Entry 7ZMB (electron microscopy, 2.75 A resolution); this record covers chains 6 and L of the 43 polymer chains in the assembly.

# Chain 6
Molecule: NADH-ubiquinone oxidoreductase chain 6
From: Chaetomium thermophilum var. thermophilum DSM 1495
Notes: EC 7.1.1.2
Reference sequence: G1DJ96 (G1DJ96_CHATD); residues 1-224 here = UniProt positions 1-224
Amino-acid sequence (224 residues; numbered 1 to 224; the number before each row is that of its first residue):
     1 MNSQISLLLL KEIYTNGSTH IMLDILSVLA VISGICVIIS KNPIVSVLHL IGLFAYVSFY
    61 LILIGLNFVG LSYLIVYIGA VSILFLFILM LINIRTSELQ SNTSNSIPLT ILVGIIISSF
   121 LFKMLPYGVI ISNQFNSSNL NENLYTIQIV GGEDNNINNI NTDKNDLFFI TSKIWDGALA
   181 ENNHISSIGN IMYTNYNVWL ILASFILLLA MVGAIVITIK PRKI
Disordered / not traced: 1-2, 134-163, 223-224
Small-molecule neighbours: 1,2-Distearoyl-sn-glycerophosphoethanolamine (3PE): Ser18, Phe59, Ile62, Leu63, Asn67, Leu71
What the authors report for this chain:
  - conformationally variable residues (helix shift, side-chain flip): Val81, Phe85

# Chain L
Molecule: NADH-ubiquinone oxidoreductase chain 4L
From: Chaetomium thermophilum var. thermophilum DSM 1495
Notes: EC 7.1.1.2
Reference sequence: G1DJA2 (G1DJA2_CHATD); residues 1-89 here = UniProt positions 1-89
Amino-acid sequence (89 residues; row label = number of the first residue in the row):
     1 MNITLILFLI GILGFVLNRK NIILMLISIE IMLLSITFLI LLSSLNMDDI IGQTYAIYII
    61 VVAGAESAIG LGILVAFYRL RGSIAIEYK
Disordered / not traced: 1
What the authors report for this chain:
  - conformationally variable residues (side-chain flip): Glu30, Glu66

# Chain 6 / chain L interface
Residue-residue contacts - 92 pairs, chain 6 then chain L:
  Ser27(6) - Ile3(L)
  Ala30(6) - Ile3(L)  hydrophobic
  Ala30(6) - Leu7(L)
  Val31(6) - Ile6(L)  hydrophobic
  Val31(6) - Ile10(L)
  Gly34(6) - Ile10(L)
  Ile35(6) - Ile10(L)  hydrophobic
  Val37(6) - Leu24(L)
  Val37(6) - Ile27(L)  hydrophobic
  Ile38(6) - Ile10(L)  hydrophobic
  Ile38(6) - Gly14(L)
  Ile38(6) - Lys20(L)
  Ser40(6) - Lys20(L)  hydrogen bond (backbone-side chain)
  Lys41(6) - Lys20(L)
  Ser46(6) - Leu24(L)
  Leu50(6) - Ile27(L)  hydrophobic
  Leu53(6) - Leu7(L)  hydrophobic
  Leu53(6) - Ile31(L)  hydrophobic
  Leu53(6) - Leu34(L)  hydrophobic
  Phe54(6) - Leu34(L)  hydrophobic
  Val57(6) - Leu34(L)  hydrophobic
  Tyr60(6) - Phe38(L)  hydrophobic
  Leu61(6) - Phe38(L)  hydrophobic
  Leu61(6) - Leu41(L)  hydrophobic
  Ile64(6) - Leu42(L)  hydrophobic
  Ile64(6) - Leu45(L)
  Leu66(6) - Leu41(L)
  Leu66(6) - Gln53(L)
  Phe68(6) - Ile57(L)  hydrophobic
  Val69(6) - Leu41(L)  hydrophobic
  Tyr73(6) - Leu34(L)
  Tyr73(6) - Thr37(L)
  Tyr73(6) - Ile60(L)  hydrophobic
  Val76(6) - Ile60(L)  hydrophobic
  Tyr77(6) - Ile60(L)  hydrophobic
  Tyr77(6) - Ala63(L)
  Leu84(6) - Ile27(L)  hydrophobic
  Leu84(6) - Glu30(L)
  Leu84(6) - Leu71(L)  hydrophobic
  Phe87(6) - Ile23(L)
  Phe87(6) - Leu71(L)  hydrophobic
  Phe87(6) - Val75(L)  hydrophobic
  Ile88(6) - Ile23(L)  hydrophobic
  Met90(6) - Tyr78(L)
  Leu91(6) - Val75(L)  hydrophobic
  Leu91(6) - Tyr78(L)
  Leu91(6) - Ile84(L)
  Ile92(6) - Asn21(L)
  Ile92(6) - Ile84(L)  hydrophobic
  Gln100(6) - Arg19(L)
  Gln100(6) - Lys20(L)  hydrogen bond (side chain-backbone)
  Gln100(6) - Ile86(L)
  Asn105(6) - Arg19(L)
  Ser106(6) - Leu17(L)
  Leu109(6) - Leu17(L)  hydrophobic
  Thr110(6) - Leu13(L)
  Val113(6) - Leu13(L)  hydrophobic
  Gly114(6) - Leu9(L)
  Ile117(6) - Leu9(L)  hydrophobic
  Ser118(6) - Leu5(L)
  Ser118(6) - Leu9(L)
  Leu121(6) - Leu5(L)
  Phe122(6) - Leu5(L)
  Leu125(6) - Thr4(L)
  Leu125(6) - Leu5(L)  hydrophobic
  Leu125(6) - Leu39(L)  hydrophobic
  Gly128(6) - Asn46(L)
  Val129(6) - Ser43(L)
  Val129(6) - Asn46(L)
  His184(6) - Gln53(L)  hydrogen bond
  Ser187(6) - Ile50(L)
  Ile188(6) - Ile50(L)  hydrophobic
  Ile188(6) - Gln53(L)
  Ile188(6) - Thr54(L)
  Ile188(6) - Ile57(L)  hydrophobic
  Ile191(6) - Ile50(L)  hydrophobic
  Ile191(6) - Ile51(L)  hydrophobic
  Tyr196(6) - Ile51(L)  hydrophobic
  Trp199(6) - Tyr58(L)  hydrophobic
  Leu200(6) - Tyr58(L)  hydrogen bond (backbone-side chain)
  Ala203(6) - Tyr58(L)  hydrophobic
  Ile206(6) - Val62(L)  hydrophobic
  Ile206(6) - Ala65(L)  hydrophobic
  Leu207(6) - Val61(L)  hydrophobic
  Ala210(6) - Ile69(L)  hydrophobic
  Ala214(6) - Ala68(L)
  Ala214(6) - Ile69(L)
  Ile217(6) - Gly72(L)
  Ile217(6) - Ile73(L)  hydrophobic
  Ile217(6) - Ala76(L)
  Thr218(6) - Gly72(L)
  Thr218(6) - Arg79(L)  hydrogen bond (backbone-side chain)
Also at the interface, not in a pair above, chain 6 (63 interface residues in all): Ile39, Pro43, Ile83, Pro126, Met192, Gly213
Also at the interface, not in a pair above, chain L (54 interface residues in all): Asn2, Phe8, Ser28, Leu74, Ala85

# Summary
63 residues of chain 6 and 54 residues of chain L are in contact; the contacts include 5 hydrogen bonds. Polar
contacts include Ser40(6)-Lys20(L), Gln100(6)-Lys20(L) and His184(6)-Gln53(L). Bound to chain 6:
1,2-Distearoyl-sn-glycerophosphoethanolamine. The paper reports conformational variability at Val81(6),
Phe85(6) and Glu30(L) among others.
Chain 6 is NADH-ubiquinone oxidoreductase chain 6 and chain L is NADH-ubiquinone oxidoreductase chain 4L, both
from Chaetomium thermophilum var. thermophilum DSM 1495; the structure, CryoEM structure of mitochondrial
complex I from Chaetomium thermophilum (state 2), was determined by electron microscopy (same publication as
7ZM7, 7ZM8, 7ZME, 7ZMG and 7ZMH).
